Entry 3ZM8 (X-ray diffraction, 2.85 A resolution); this record covers chain A.

Chain A:
Protein: GH26 endo-beta-1,4-mannanase
Source organism: Podospora anserina
Notes: EC 3.2.1.78
Reference sequence: E2GHW2 (E2GHW2_PODAS); residue numbers follow UniProt; this construct covers 1-449
Sequence (475 residues; row label = number of the first residue in the row; numbers below 1 keep their minus sign (Met-2 is residue -2)):
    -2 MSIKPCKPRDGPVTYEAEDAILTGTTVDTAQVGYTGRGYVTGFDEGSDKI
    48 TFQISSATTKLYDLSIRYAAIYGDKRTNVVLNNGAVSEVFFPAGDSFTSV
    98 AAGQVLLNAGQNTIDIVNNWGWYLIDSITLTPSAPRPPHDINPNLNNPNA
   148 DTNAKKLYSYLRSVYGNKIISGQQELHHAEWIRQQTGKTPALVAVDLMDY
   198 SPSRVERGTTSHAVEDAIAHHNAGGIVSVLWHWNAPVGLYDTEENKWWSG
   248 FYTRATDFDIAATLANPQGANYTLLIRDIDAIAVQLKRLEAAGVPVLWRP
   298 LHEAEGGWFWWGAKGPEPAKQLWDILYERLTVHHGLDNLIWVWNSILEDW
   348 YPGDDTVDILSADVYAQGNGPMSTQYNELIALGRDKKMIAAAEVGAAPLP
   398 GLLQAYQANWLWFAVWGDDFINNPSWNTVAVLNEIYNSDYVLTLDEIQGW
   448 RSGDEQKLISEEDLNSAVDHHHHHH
Disordered / not traced: -2 to 5, 450-472
Differences from the reference sequence: expression tag (-2 to 0, 450-472)
Covalent attachments: N-acetylglucosamine (NAG) linked to Asn268
Ion coordination: Ca2+: Glu13, Glu15, Thr32, Gly35, Asp123; Hg2+ near His209 (its only coordinating residue here)
Reported in the primary citation:
  - catalytic residues: Glu300, Glu390
  - mutagenesis - E390A: abolished catalytic activity on glucomannan
  - mutagenesis - E300A (200-fold): decreased catalytic activity
  - post-translational modification sites: Asn268
  - binding site for N-acetylglucosamine: Asn268
  - binding site for l(+)-tartaric acid: Tyr249, Trp413 (proposed by the authors, not directly observed)
  - binding site for l(+)-tartaric acid: His299, Phe306, Tyr362 (by similarity / conservation)
  - contacts within the chain: Tyr362-Glu390 (hydrogen bond) (proposed by the authors, not directly observed)
  - contacts within the chain: Ile138-Arg159 (hydrophobic contact), Ile138-Tyr162 (hydrophobic contact), Ile138-Met385 (hydrophobic contact)

Summary:
N-acetylglucosamine is covalently linked to Asn268. Glu13, Glu15, Thr32, Gly35 and Asp123 coordinate Ca2+.
From the paper: catalytic residues Glu300 and Glu390; E390A abolishes catalytic activity on glucomannan.
Chain A is GH26 endo-beta-1,4-mannanase (Podospora anserina); the structure, Crystal structure of Podospora
anserina GH26-CBM35 beta-(1,4)- mannanase, was determined by X-ray diffraction, deposited together with 3ZIZ.
